Entry 6OQU (electron microscopy, 3.20 A resolution); this record covers chains X and a of the 22 polymer chains in the assembly.

[Chain X]
Protein: ATP synthase subunit b
Source organism: Escherichia coli
UniProt: A0A073FPT7 (A0A073FPT7_ECOLX); residues 1-156 here = UniProt positions 1-156
Sequence (156 residues; row label = number of the first residue in the row):
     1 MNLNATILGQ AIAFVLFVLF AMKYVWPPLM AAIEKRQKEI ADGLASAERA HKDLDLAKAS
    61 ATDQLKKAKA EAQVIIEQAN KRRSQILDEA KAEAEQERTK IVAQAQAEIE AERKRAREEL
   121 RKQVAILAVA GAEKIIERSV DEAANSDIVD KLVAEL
Construct notes: conflict A21 (Cys in A0A073FPT7)

[Chain a]
Protein: ATP synthase subunit a
Source organism: Escherichia coli
UniProt: C3SL77 (C3SL77_ECOLX); residues 1-271 here = UniProt positions 1-271
Sequence (271 residues; row label = number of the first residue in the row):
     1 MASENMTPQD YIGHHLNNLQ LDLRTFSLVD PQNPPATFWT INIDSMFFSV VLGLLFLVLF
    61 RSVAKKATSG VPGKFQTAIE LVIGFVNGSV KDMYHGKSKL IAPLALTIFV WVFLMNLMDL
   121 LPIDLLPYIA EHVLGLPALR VVPSADVNVT LSMALGVFIL ILFYSIKMKG IGGFTKELTL
   181 QPFNHWAFIP VNLILEGVSL LSKPVSLGLR LFGNMYAGEL IFILIAGLLP WWSQWILNVP
   241 WAIFHILIIT LQAFIFMVLT IVYLSMASEE H
Disordered / not traced: 1-3, 270-271

[How chain X and chain a interact]
Contacting residue pairs - 54 pairs, chain X then chain a:
  M1(X) with L16(a); R140(a)
  N2(X) with N148(a), hydrogen bond (backbone-side chain)
  L3(X) with N148(a)
  N4(X) with Q20(a); F38(a); T40(a), hydrogen bond (side chain-backbone); I41(a); N42(a), hydrogen bond; N148(a), hydrogen bond (backbone-side chain)
  A5(X) with F38(a), hydrogen bond (backbone-backbone); W39(a), hydrophobic
  T6(X) with I41(a); N42(a), hydrogen bond (side chain-backbone); N148(a)
  I7(X) with F38(a), hydrophobic; N148(a); S152(a), hydrogen bond (backbone-side chain); L155(a), hydrophobic
  Q10(X) with M46(a); S49(a), hydrogen bond; W111(a); S152(a)
  A11(X) with S152(a), hydrogen bond (backbone-side chain)
  F14(X) with L104(a), hydrophobic; W111(a), hydrophobic; G156(a)
  F17(X) with V50(a); G53(a); L54(a), hydrophobic; L57(a), hydrophobic
  V18(X) with L100(a), hydrophobic; T107(a)
  F20(X) with L57(a)
  A21(X) with L57(a), hydrophobic
  M22(X) with P103(a), hydrophobic
  Y24(X) with R61(a), hydrogen bond (backbone-side chain)
  V25(X) with F60(a), hydrophobic; R61(a); A64(a)
  W26(X) with I83(a), hydrophobic; N87(a); A102(a), hydrophobic; P103(a)
  P28(X) with A64(a)
  L29(X) with A64(a), hydrophobic; I79(a), hydrophobic; I83(a), hydrophobic
  M30(X) with I83(a), hydrophobic; N87(a)
  A32(X) with A67(a), hydrophobic; S69(a), hydrogen bond (backbone-side chain)
  I33(X) with I83(a), hydrophobic
  R36(X) with S69(a)
Also at the interface, not in a pair above, chain X (25 interface residues in all): A13
Also at the interface, not in a pair above, chain a (43 interface residues in all): N18, T37, F56, V63, L106, V147, V149, L151, M153, V157, Y216

[In short]
Chain X and chain a form an interface of 25 and 43 residues respectively, with 11 hydrogen bonds. Polar
contacts include N2(X)-N148(a), N4(X)-T40(a) and N4(X)-N42(a).
Here chain X is ATP synthase subunit b and chain a is ATP synthase subunit a, both from Escherichia coli.
Entry 6OQU (E. coli ATP synthase State 1d) was determined by electron microscopy together with 6OQR, 6OQS,
6OQT, 6OQV, 6OQW, 6PQV and 3 further entries from the same study.
